7KFT - chains B and A of the 5 polymer chains in the assembly; structure by electron microscopy, 3.40 A resolution.

Chain B (and A):
Protein: Cas2
From: Thiomicrospira sp
Notes: chain A of this document is another copy of the same molecule, construct and numbering; everything in this record applies to it too
Amino-acid sequence (99 residues; row label = number of the first residue in the row; numbers below 1 keep their minus sign (Ser-2 is residue -2)):
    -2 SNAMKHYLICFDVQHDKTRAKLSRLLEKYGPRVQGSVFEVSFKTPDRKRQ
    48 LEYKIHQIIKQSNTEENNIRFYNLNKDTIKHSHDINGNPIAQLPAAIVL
Disordered / not traced: -2 to 0 (chain A: -2 to 0, 91-96)

Interface between chain B and chain A:
Residue-residue contacts (51):
  Leu5(B) - Tyr69(A)  hydrophobic
  Cys7(B) - Gln31(A)  hydrogen bond
  Phe8(B) - Gln31(A)
  Asp9(B) - Gln31(A)
  Val30(B) - Arg67(A)
  Gln31(B) - Phe8(A)
  Gln31(B) - Asp9(A)
  Gln31(B) - Asn65(A)  hydrogen bond
  Gln31(B) - Arg67(A)
  Glu36(B) - Tyr69(A)  hydrogen bond
  Lys45(B) - His80(A)
  His53(B) - Ile82(A)
  His53(B) - Asn83(A)
  Ile56(B) - Ile82(A)  hydrophobic
  Asn64(B) - Asp81(A)
  Asn64(B) - Ile82(A)
  Asn64(B) - Asn83(A)  hydrogen bond
  Asn65(B) - Gln31(A)  hydrogen bond (backbone-side chain)
  Ile66(B) - Asp81(A)
  Ile66(B) - Ile82(A)  hydrogen bond (backbone-backbone)
  Arg67(B) - Val30(A)  hydrogen bond (side chain-backbone)
  Arg67(B) - Gln31(A)
  Arg67(B) - His80(A)
  Arg67(B) - Ile87(A)
  Phe68(B) - Ser79(A)
  Phe68(B) - His80(A)  hydrogen bond (backbone-backbone)
  Phe68(B) - Ile82(A)  hydrophobic
  Tyr69(B) - Ser79(A)
  Tyr69(B) - Ile87(A)
  Asn70(B) - Thr75(A)
  Asn70(B) - His78(A)
  Asn70(B) - Ser79(A)  hydrogen bond (backbone-side chain)
  Asn72(B) - Thr75(A)
  Asp74(B) - Asn72(A)  hydrogen bond
  Thr75(B) - Asn70(A)
  Thr75(B) - Asn72(A)
  Thr75(B) - Thr75(A)  hydrogen bond
  His78(B) - Asn70(A)
  Ser79(B) - Phe68(A)  hydrogen bond (side chain-backbone)
  Ser79(B) - Tyr69(A)
  His80(B) - Tyr4(A)
  His80(B) - Lys45(A)  hydrogen bond
  His80(B) - Glu49(A)  salt bridge
  His80(B) - Phe68(A)  hydrogen bond (backbone-backbone)
  Asp81(B) - Ile66(A)
  Ile82(B) - Glu49(A)
  Ile82(B) - His53(A)
  Ile82(B) - Ile66(A)  hydrophobic
  Asn83(B) - Asn64(A)  hydrogen bond
  Ile87(B) - Arg67(A)
  Ile87(B) - Tyr69(A)  hydrophobic
Also at the interface, not in a pair above, chain B (33 interface residues in all): Lys2, Tyr4, Gly32, Glu49, Leu71, Ala88
Also at the interface, not in a pair above, chain A (31 interface residues in all): Leu5, Gly32, Glu36, Ile56, Leu71, Asp74, Ala88

Summary:
33 residues of chain B face 31 of chain A across their interface, with 15 hydrogen bonds and 1 salt bridge.
Polar pairs include His80(B)-Glu49(A), Cys7(B)-Gln31(A) and Gln31(B)-Asn65(A).
Both chains are Cas2 (Thiomicrospira sp). Entry 7KFT (Partial Cas6-RT-Cas1--Cas2 complex) was determined by
electron microscopy, deposited together with 7KFU.
